5TXM - chains A and B of the 4 polymer chains in the assembly; structure by X-ray diffraction, 2.70 A resolution.

Chain A:
Name: HIV-1 Reverse Transcriptase P66 subunit
From: Human immunodeficiency virus type 1 group M subtype B (isolate BH10)
Notes: EC 2.7.7.49
UniProtKB: P03366 (POL_HV1B1); residues 1-555 here correspond to UniProt positions 600-1154 (UniProt number = residue number + 599)
Sequence (557 residues; numbered -1 to 555; the number before each row is that of its first residue; numbers below 1 keep their minus sign (Met-1 is residue -1)):
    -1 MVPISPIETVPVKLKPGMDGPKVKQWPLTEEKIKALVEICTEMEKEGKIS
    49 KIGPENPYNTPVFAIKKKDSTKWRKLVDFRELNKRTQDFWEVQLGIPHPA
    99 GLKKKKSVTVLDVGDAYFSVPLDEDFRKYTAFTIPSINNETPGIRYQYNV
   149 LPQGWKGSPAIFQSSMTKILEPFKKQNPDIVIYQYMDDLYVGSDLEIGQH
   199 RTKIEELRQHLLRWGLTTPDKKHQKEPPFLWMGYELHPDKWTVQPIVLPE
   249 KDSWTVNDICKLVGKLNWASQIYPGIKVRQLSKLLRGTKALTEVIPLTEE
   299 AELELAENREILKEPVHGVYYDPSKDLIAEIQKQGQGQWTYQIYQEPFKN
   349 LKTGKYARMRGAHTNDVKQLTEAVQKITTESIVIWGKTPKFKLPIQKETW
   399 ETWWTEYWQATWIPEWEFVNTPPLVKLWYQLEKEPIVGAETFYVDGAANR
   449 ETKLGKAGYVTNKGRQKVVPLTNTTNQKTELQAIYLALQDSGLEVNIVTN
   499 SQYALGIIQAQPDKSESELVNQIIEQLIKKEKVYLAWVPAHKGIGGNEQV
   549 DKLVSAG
Unresolved in the structure: 555
Sequence notes: initiating methionine (-1); expression tag (0); engineered mutation Cys258 (Gln857 in P03366), Ser280 (Cys879 in P03366), Asn498 (Asp1097 in P03366)
Metal / ion sites: Mg2+ site 1: Asp110, Val111, Asp185 (together with 2',3'-dideoxyadenosine triphosphate); Mg2+ site 2: Asp443, Asp549
Small-molecule neighbours: 2',3'-dideoxyadenosine triphosphate (DDS): Lys65, Lys70, Arg72, Leu74, Asp110, Val111, Gly112, Asp113, Ala114, Tyr115, Gln151, Met184, Asp185
UniProt features mapped onto this chain:
  - region: Phe227 to His235 (RT 'primer grip')
  - motif: Trp398 to Trp414 (Tryptophan repeat motif)
  - binding site (Mg(2+)): Asp110, Asp185, Asp186, Asp443, Glu478, Asp549
  - site: Trp401 (Essential for RT p66/p51 heterodimerization), Trp414 (Essential for RT p66/p51 heterodimerization), Phe440, Tyr441 (Cleavage)
What the authors report for this chain:
  - Mg2+ coordination: Asp110, Val111, Asp185
  - binding site for 2',3'-dideoxyadenosine triphosphate: Arg72, Tyr115
  - contacts within the chain: Arg72-Gln151 (hydrogen bond)
  - mutagenesis - D498N: unchanged catalytic activity (citing earlier work)

Chain B:
Name: HIV-1 Reverse Transcriptase P51 subunit
From: Human immunodeficiency virus type 1 group M subtype B (isolate BH10)
Notes: EC 2.7.7.7
UniProtKB: P03366 (POL_HV1B1); residues 1-428 here correspond to UniProt positions 600-1027 (UniProt number = residue number + 599)
Sequence (428 residues; each row starts with the number of its first residue):
     1 PISPIETVPVKLKPGMDGPKVKQWPLTEEKIKALVEICTEMEKEGKISKI
    51 GPENPYNTPVFAIKKKDSTKWRKLVDFRELNKRTQDFWEVQLGIPHPAGL
   101 KKKKSVTVLDVGDAYFSVPLDEDFRKYTAFTIPSINNETPGIRYQYNVLP
   151 QGWKGSPAIFQSSMTKILEPFKKQNPDIVIYQYMDDLYVGSDLEIGQHRT
   201 KIEELRQHLLRWGLTTPDKKHQKEPPFLWMGYELHPDKWTVQPIVLPEKD
   251 SWTVNDIQKLVGKLNWASQIYPGIKVRQLSKLLRGTKALTEVIPLTEEAE
   301 LELAENREILKEPVHGVYYDPSKDLIAEIQKQGQGQWTYQIYQEPFKNLK
   351 TGKYARMRGAHTNDVKQLTEAVQKITTESIVIWGKTPKFKLPIQKETWET
   401 WWTEYWQATWIPEWEFVNTPPLVKLWYQ
Unresolved in the structure: 1-3, 214-227
Sequence notes: engineered mutation Ser280 (Cys879 in P03366)
UniProt features mapped onto this chain:
  - region: Phe227 to His235 (RT 'primer grip')
  - motif: Trp398 to Trp414 (Tryptophan repeat motif)
  - binding site (Mg(2+)): Asp110, Asp185, Asp186
  - site (Essential for RT p66/p51 heterodimerization): Trp401, Trp414

How chain A and chain B interact:
Contacting residue pairs - 119 pairs, chain A then chain B:
  Val8(A) - Glu53(B)
  Pro9(A) - Glu53(B)
  Gln85(A) - Glu53(B)  hydrogen bond (side chain-backbone)
  Asp86(A) - Lys20(B)  salt bridge
  Asp86(A) - Glu53(B)
  Asp86(A) - Pro55(B)
  Phe87(A) - Pro52(B)
  Phe87(A) - Glu53(B)
  Trp88(A) - Lys20(B)
  Trp88(A) - Val21(B)
  Trp88(A) - Lys22(B)
  Trp88(A) - Pro52(B)  hydrogen bond (backbone-backbone)
  Trp88(A) - Asn54(B)
  Trp88(A) - Pro55(B)
  Trp88(A) - Asn57(B)
  Trp88(A) - Thr131(B)
  Trp88(A) - Arg143(B)
  Val90(A) - Pro140(B)
  Val90(A) - Gly141(B)  hydrogen bond (backbone-backbone)
  Val90(A) - Arg143(B)
  Leu92(A) - Pro133(B)  hydrophobic
  Leu92(A) - Asn137(B)
  Gly93(A) - Asn137(B)
  Ile94(A) - Asn137(B)
  Pro95(A) - Asn136(B)
  Pro95(A) - Asn137(B)
  His96(A) - Asn136(B)  hydrogen bond (backbone-side chain)
  Gly99(A) - Asn136(B)
  Ala158(A) - Pro52(B)
  Ser162(A) - Pro52(B)
  Thr165(A) - Pro140(B)
  Glu169(A) - Lys49(B)  salt bridge
  Val179(A) - Glu138(B)
  Ile180(A) - Glu138(B)
  Tyr181(A) - Asn136(B)  hydrogen bond
  Tyr181(A) - Glu138(B)
  Gln182(A) - Glu138(B)  hydrogen bond (backbone-backbone)
  Gln182(A) - Pro140(B)
  Arg358(A) - Glu396(B)  salt bridge
  Gln373(A) - Glu396(B)
  Gln373(A) - Thr397(B)  hydrogen bond
  Gln373(A) - Thr400(B)
  Thr376(A) - Thr400(B)
  Thr376(A) - Trp401(B)
  Ile380(A) - Leu26(B)
  Ile380(A) - Thr27(B)
  Val381(A) - Pro25(B)  hydrophobic
  Val381(A) - Ile135(B)
  Val381(A) - Asn136(B)  hydrogen bond (backbone-backbone)
  Val381(A) - Asn137(B)
  Ile382(A) - Ile135(B)
  Ile382(A) - Asn136(B)
  Trp383(A) - Ile135(B)
  Gly384(A) - Thr27(B)
  Gly384(A) - Glu28(B)  hydrogen bond (backbone-backbone)
  Trp402(A) - Lys331(B)  hydrogen bond (backbone-side chain)
  Trp402(A) - His361(B)
  Trp402(A) - Thr362(B)
  Trp402(A) - Asp364(B)
  Tyr405(A) - Lys331(B)  hydrogen bond (backbone-side chain)
  Trp406(A) - Lys331(B)
  Trp406(A) - Asn418(B)  hydrogen bond
  Trp406(A) - Thr419(B)
  Trp406(A) - Pro420(B)  hydrophobic
  Trp406(A) - Pro421(B)
  Gln407(A) - Lys331(B)  hydrogen bond (backbone-side chain)
  Gln407(A) - Asp364(B)
  Gln407(A) - Pro392(B)
  Gln407(A) - Ile393(B)
  Gln407(A) - Gln394(B)
  Gln407(A) - Val417(B)  hydrogen bond (side chain-backbone)
  Gln407(A) - Asn418(B)
  Ala408(A) - Asp364(B)
  Ala408(A) - Leu368(B)  hydrophobic
  Ala408(A) - Pro392(B)  hydrogen bond (backbone-backbone)
  Ala408(A) - Ile393(B)
  Thr409(A) - Asp364(B)  hydrogen bond (backbone-side chain)
  Trp410(A) - Thr362(B)  hydrogen bond (side chain-backbone)
  Trp410(A) - Asn363(B)
  Trp410(A) - Val365(B)  hydrophobic
  Trp410(A) - Tyr405(B)
  Pro412(A) - Trp401(B)  hydrophobic
  Pro433(A) - Asn255(B)
  Pro433(A) - Leu289(B)  hydrophobic
  Pro433(A) - Thr290(B)
  Ile434(A) - Thr290(B)
  Val435(A) - Thr290(B)
  Thr439(A) - Ala288(B)
  Thr439(A) - Leu289(B)  hydrogen bond (side chain-backbone)
  Tyr441(A) - Gln258(B)  hydrogen bond
  Tyr441(A) - Thr286(B)
  Tyr441(A) - Lys287(B)  hydrogen bond (side chain-backbone)
  Tyr441(A) - Leu289(B)
  Val458(A) - Thr286(B)
  Thr459(A) - Thr286(B)
  Asn460(A) - Thr286(B)
  Asn460(A) - Lys287(B)
  Asn460(A) - Ala288(B)
  Asn494(A) - Leu289(B)
  Val496(A) - Leu289(B)  hydrophobic
  Leu503(A) - Leu422(B)  hydrophobic
  Tyr532(A) - Asn255(B)  hydrogen bond
  Tyr532(A) - Lys259(B)
  Tyr532(A) - Leu289(B)  hydrophobic
  Val536(A) - Gln258(B)
  Pro537(A) - Gly262(B)
  Pro537(A) - Asn265(B)
  Lys540(A) - Asn265(B)  hydrogen bond
  Lys540(A) - Ser280(B)
  Ile542(A) - Val261(B)  hydrophobic
  Ile542(A) - Leu283(B)
  Gly543(A) - Leu283(B)  hydrogen bond (backbone-backbone)
  Gly543(A) - Arg284(B)
  Gly543(A) - Gly285(B)
  Gly544(A) - Gly285(B)  hydrogen bond (backbone-backbone)
  Gly544(A) - Thr286(B)
  Gln547(A) - Arg284(B)
  Gln547(A) - Gly285(B)
  Gln547(A) - Thr286(B)  hydrogen bond
Also at the interface, not in a pair above, chain A (70 interface residues in all): Leu100, Ile159, Gln161, Lys172, Thr377, Thr386, Thr403, Gly436, Gln500, Gly504, Gln507, Ala534, Trp535, Gly541
Also at the interface, not in a pair above, chain B (63 interface residues in all): Gly51, Thr139, Val254, Gly333, Trp337

Overview:
70 residues of chain A face 63 of chain B across their interface, with 25 hydrogen bonds and 3 salt bridges.
Polar contacts include Asp86(A)-Lys20(B), Glu169(A)-Lys49(B) and Arg358(A)-Glu396(B). Ligands of chain A:
2',3'-dideoxyadenosine triphosphate. From the paper: a binding site for 2',3'-dideoxyadenosine triphosphate at
Arg72(A) and Tyr115(A); D498N of chain A leaves catalytic activity unchanged.
Chain A is HIV-1 Reverse Transcriptase P66 subunit and chain B is HIV-1 Reverse Transcriptase P51 subunit,
both from Human immunodeficiency virus type 1 group M subtype B (isolate BH10); the structure, Structure of
HIV-1 reverse transcriptase (RT) ternary complex with a double stranded DNA and an incoming ..., was
determined by X-ray diffraction, deposited together with 5TXL, 5TXN, 5TXO and 5TXP.
